7VXB - chains D and C of the 4 polymer chains in the assembly; structure by electron microscopy, 3.90 A resolution.

Chain D:
Protein: Spike glycoprotein
Organism: Severe acute respiratory syndrome coronavirus 2
Reference sequence: P0DTC2 (SPIKE_SARS2); residue numbers follow UniProt; this construct covers 1-1208
Chain sequence (1261 residues; each row starts with the number of its first residue):
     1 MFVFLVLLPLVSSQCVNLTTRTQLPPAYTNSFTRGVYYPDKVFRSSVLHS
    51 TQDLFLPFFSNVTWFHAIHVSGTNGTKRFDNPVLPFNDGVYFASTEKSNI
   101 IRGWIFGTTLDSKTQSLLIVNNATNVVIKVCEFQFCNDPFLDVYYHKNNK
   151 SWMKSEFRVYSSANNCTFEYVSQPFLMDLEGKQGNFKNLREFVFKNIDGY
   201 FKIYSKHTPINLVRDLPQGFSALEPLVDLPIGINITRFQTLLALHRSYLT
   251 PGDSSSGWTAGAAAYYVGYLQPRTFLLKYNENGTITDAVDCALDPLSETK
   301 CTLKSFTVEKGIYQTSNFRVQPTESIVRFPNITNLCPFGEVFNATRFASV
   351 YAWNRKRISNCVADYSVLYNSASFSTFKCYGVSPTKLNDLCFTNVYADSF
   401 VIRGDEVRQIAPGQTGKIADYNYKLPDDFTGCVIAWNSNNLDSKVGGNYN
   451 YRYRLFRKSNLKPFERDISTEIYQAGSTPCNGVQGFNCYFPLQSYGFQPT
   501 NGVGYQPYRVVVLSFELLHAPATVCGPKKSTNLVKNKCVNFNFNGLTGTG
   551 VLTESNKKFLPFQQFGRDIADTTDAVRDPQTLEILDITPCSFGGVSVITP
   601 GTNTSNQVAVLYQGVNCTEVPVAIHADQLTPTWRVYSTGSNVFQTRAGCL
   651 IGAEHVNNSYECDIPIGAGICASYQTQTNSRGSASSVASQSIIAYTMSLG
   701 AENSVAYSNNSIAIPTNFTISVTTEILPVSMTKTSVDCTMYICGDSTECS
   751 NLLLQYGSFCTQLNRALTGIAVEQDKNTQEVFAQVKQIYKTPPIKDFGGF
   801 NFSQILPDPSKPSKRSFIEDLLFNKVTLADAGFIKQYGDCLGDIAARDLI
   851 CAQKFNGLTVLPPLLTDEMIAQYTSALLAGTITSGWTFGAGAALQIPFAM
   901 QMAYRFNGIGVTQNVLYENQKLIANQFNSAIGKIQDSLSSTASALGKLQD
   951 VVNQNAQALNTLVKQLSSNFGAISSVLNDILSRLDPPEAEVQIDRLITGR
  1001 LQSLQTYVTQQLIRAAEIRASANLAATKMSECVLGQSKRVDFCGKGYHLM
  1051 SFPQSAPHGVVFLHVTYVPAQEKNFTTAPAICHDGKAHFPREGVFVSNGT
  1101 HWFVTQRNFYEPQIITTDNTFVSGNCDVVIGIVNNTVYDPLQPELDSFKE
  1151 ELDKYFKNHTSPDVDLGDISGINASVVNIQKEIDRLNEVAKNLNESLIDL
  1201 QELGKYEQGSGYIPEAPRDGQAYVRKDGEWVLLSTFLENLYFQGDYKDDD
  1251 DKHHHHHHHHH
Unresolved in the structure: 1-13, 70-76, 248-254, 621-640, 677-688, 828-847, 1148-1261
Disulfides: Cys131-Cys166, Cys291-Cys301, Cys336-Cys361, Cys379-Cys432, Cys391-Cys525, Cys480-Cys488, Cys538-Cys590, Cys617-Cys649, Cys662-Cys671, Cys738-Cys760, Cys743-Cys749, Cys1032-Cys1043, Cys1082-Cys1126
Differences from the reference sequence: variant Asp142 (Gly in P0DTC2), Lys154 (Glu in P0DTC2), Arg452 (Leu in P0DTC2), Gln484 (Glu in P0DTC2), Gly614 (Asp in P0DTC2), Arg681 (Pro in P0DTC2), Gly682 (Arg in P0DTC2), Ser683 (Arg in P0DTC2), Ser685 (Arg in P0DTC2), Pro986 (Lys in P0DTC2), Pro987 (Val in P0DTC2); expression tag (1209-1261)
UniProt features mapped onto this chain:
  - region: Asn280 to Cys301 (Putative superantigen), Arg403 to Asp405 (Integrin-binding motif), Asn448 to Tyr451, Tyr453 to Phe456 (Immunodominant HLA epitope recognized by the CD8+), Ser816 to Tyr837 (Fusion peptide 1), Lys835 to Phe855 (Fusion peptide 2), Asp1163 to Glu1202 (Heptad repeat 2)
  - site: Arg815, Ser816 (Cleavage)
  - glycosylation: Asn17 (N-linked (GlcNAc...) (complex) asparagine), Asn61 (N-linked (GlcNAc...) (hybrid) asparagine), Asn74 (N-linked (GlcNAc...) (complex) asparagine), Asn122 (N-linked (GlcNAc...) (hybrid) asparagine), Asn149 (N-linked (GlcNAc...) (complex) asparagine), Asn165 (N-linked (GlcNAc...) (complex) asparagine), Asn234 (N-linked (GlcNAc...) (high mannose) asparagine), Asn282 (N-linked (GlcNAc...) (complex) asparagine), Thr323 (O-linked (GalNAc) threonine), Ser325 (O-linked (HexNAc...) serine), Asn331 (N-linked (GlcNAc...) (complex) asparagine), Asn343 (N-linked (GlcNAc...) (complex) asparagine), Asn603 (N-linked (GlcNAc...) (hybrid) asparagine), Asn616 (N-linked (GlcNAc...) (complex) asparagine), Asn657 (N-linked (GlcNAc...) (complex) asparagine), Thr676 (O-linked (GlcNAc...) threonine), Thr678 (O-linked (GlcNAc...) threonine), Asn709 (N-linked (GlcNAc...) (high mannose) asparagine), Asn717 (N-linked (GlcNAc...) (hybrid) asparagine), Asn801 (N-linked (GlcNAc...) (hybrid) asparagine) and 6 more in UniProt
  - natural variant: Leu5 (L5F: In strain: Iota/B.1.526), Ser13 (S13I: In strain: Epsilon/B.1.427/B.1.429), Leu18 (L18F: In strain: Beta/B.1.351, Gamma/P.1 and 1 more), Thr19 (T19I: In strain: Omicron/BQ.1.1, Omicron/XBB.1.5 and 1 more; T19R: In strain: Delta/B.1.617.2, Omicron/BA.2 and 4 more), Thr20 (T20N: In strain: Gamma/P.1), Leu24 to Ala27 (sequence variant, change not given here; In strain: Omicron/BA.2, Omicron/BA.2.12.1 and 6 more), Pro26 (P26S: In strain: Gamma/P.1), Gln52 (Q52H: In strain: Omicron/EG.5.1), Ala67 (A67V: In strain: Eta/B.1.525, Omicron/BA.1), His69 to Val70 (deletion: In strain: Alpha/B.1.1.7, Eta/B.1.525 and 5 more), Gly75 (G75V: In strain: Lambda/C.37), Thr76 (T76I: In strain: Lambda/C.37), 81 further natural variant entries in UniProt
  - mutagenesis: His69 to Val70 (Increased incorporation of cleaved spike into virions), Asn121 (N121Q: Partial loss of biliverdin affinity), Arg190 (R190K: Partial loss of biliverdin affinity), Asn234 (N234Q: Increased resistance to neutralizing antibodies), Asn331 (N331Q: Reduced viral infectivity), Asn343 (N343Q: Reduced viral infectivity), Tyr453 (Y453F: Decreased HLA binding to NF9 epitope. Increased binding affinity to human ACE2), Ala475 (A475V: Increased resistance to neutralizing antibodies), Val483 (V483A: Increased resistance to neutralizing antibodies), Phe490 (F490L: Increased resistance to neutralizing antibodies and human covalescent sera neutralization), Gln493 (Q493N: Reduced host ACE2-binding affinity in vitro; Q493Y: Reduced host ACE2-binding affinity in vitro), Asn501 (N501T: Reduced host ACE2-binding affinity in vitro; N501Y: Increased binding affinity to human ACE2), 7 further mutagenesis entries in UniProt

Chain C:
Protein: Angiotensin-converting enzyme 2
Organism: Homo sapiens
Notes: EC 3.4.17.23, 3.4.17.-
Reference sequence: Q9BYF1 (ACE2_HUMAN); residues 17-615 here = UniProt positions 17-615
Chain sequence (625 residues; each row starts with the number of its first residue; numbering starts at 0):
     0 MHSSALLCCLVLLTGVRAQSTIEEQAKTFLDKFNHEAEDLFYQSSLASWN
    50 YNTNITEENVQNMNNAGDKWSAFLKEQSTLAQMYPLQEIQNLTVKLQLQA
   100 LQQNGSSVLSEDKSKRLNTILNTMSTIYSTGKVCNPDNPQECLLLEPGLN
   150 EIMANSLDYNERLWAWESWRSEVGKQLRPLYEEYVVLKNEMARANHYEDY
   200 GDYWRGDYEVNGVDGYDYSRGQLIEDVEHTFEEIKPLYEHLHAYVRAKLM
   250 NAYPSYISPIGCLPAHLLGDMWGRFWTNLYSLTVPFGQKPNIDVTDAMVD
   300 QAWDAQRIFKEAEKFFVSVGLPNMTQGFWENSMLTDPGNVQKAVCHPTAW
   350 DLGKGDFRILMCTKVTMDDFLTAHHEMGHIQYDMAYAAQPFLLRNGANEG
   400 FHEAVGEIMSLSAATPKHLKSIGLLSPDFQEDNETEINFLLKQALTIVGT
   450 LPFTYMLEKWRWMVFKGEIPKDQWMKKWWEMKREIVGVVEPVPHDETYCD
   500 PASLFHVSNDYSFIRYYTRTLYQFQFQEALCQAAKHEGPLHKCDISNSTE
   550 AGQKLFNMLRLGKSEPWTLALENVVGAKNMNVRPLLNYFEPLFTWLKDQN
   600 KNSFVGWSTDWSPYADHHHHHHHHH
Unresolved in the structure: 0-18, 616-624
Disulfides: Cys133-Cys141, Cys344-Cys361, Cys530-Cys542
Differences from the reference sequence: initiating methionine (0); expression tag (1-16, 616-624)
UniProt features mapped onto this chain:
  - region (Interaction with SARS-CoV spike glycoprotein): Asp30 to Tyr41, Met82 to Pro84, Lys353 to Arg357
  - active site: Glu375 (Proton acceptor), His505 (Proton donor)
  - binding site (chloride): Arg169, Trp477, Lys481
  - binding site (substrate): Arg273, His345, Pro346, Tyr515
  - binding site (Zn(2+)): His374, His378, Glu402
  - glycosylation (N-linked (GlcNAc...) asparagine): Asn53, Asn90, Asn103, Asn322, Asn432, Asn546
  - mutagenesis: Ser19 (S19P: Increases slightly the interaction with RBD domain of SARS-CoV-2 spike protein), Gln24 to Lys26 (Slightly inhibits interaction with SARS-CoV spike glycoprotein), Gln24 (Q24T: Increases slightly the interaction with RBD domain of SARS-CoV-2 spike protein), Ala25 (A25V: Increases slightly the interaction with RBD domain of SARS-CoV-2 spike protein), Thr27 (T27Y: Increases slightly the interaction with RBD domain of SARS-CoV-2 spike protein. In sACE2.v2.2; increases interaction with RBD domain of SARS-CoV-2 spike protein ...), Leu29 (L29F: Increases slightly the interaction with RBD domain of SARS-CoV-2 spike protein), Lys31 (K31D: Abolishes interaction with SARS-CoV spike glycoprotein; K31Y: Increases slightly the interaction with RBD domain of SARS-CoV-2 spike protein), Asn33 (N33D: Increases slightly the interaction with RBD domain of SARS-CoV-2 spike protein), His34 (H34A: Increases slightly the interaction with RBD domain of SARS-CoV-2 spike protein), Glu37 (E37A: No effect on interaction with SARS-CoV spike glycoprotein), Asp38 (D38A: No effect on interaction with SARS-CoV spike glycoprotein), Leu39 (L39R: Increases slightly the interaction with RBD domain of SARS-CoV-2 spike protein), 48 further mutagenesis entries in UniProt

Interface between chain D and chain C:
Pairs across the interface (32):
  Arg403(D) with His34(C), hydrogen bond
  Tyr449(D) with Gln42(C)
  Tyr453(D) with His34(C), hydrogen bond
  Leu455(D) with Lys31(C)
  Phe456(D) with Thr27(C); Asp30(C); Lys31(C)
  Gly476(D) with Gln24(C)
  Phe486(D) with Met82(C), hydrophobic; Tyr83(C), hydrophobic
  Asn487(D) with Gln24(C); Tyr83(C), hydrogen bond
  Tyr489(D) with Thr27(C); Phe28(C); Lys31(C)
  Phe490(D) with Lys31(C)
  Gln493(D) with Lys31(C); His34(C)
  Ser494(D) with His34(C), hydrogen bond (backbone-side chain)
  Gly496(D) with Lys353(C)
  Gln498(D) with Tyr41(C)
  Thr500(D) with Tyr41(C), hydrogen bond; Asp355(C); Arg357(C)
  Asn501(D) with Tyr41(C); Lys353(C)
  Gly502(D) with Lys353(C), hydrogen bond (backbone-backbone); Gly354(C); Asp355(C)
  Tyr505(D) with Lys353(C); Gly354(C); Arg393(C), hydrogen bond
Interface residues without a listed pair, chain D (22 interface residues in all): Gly446, Tyr473, Ala475, Ser477
Interface residues without a listed pair, chain C (21 interface residues in all): Glu35, Glu37, Asp38, Leu45, Leu79, Ala386

Overview:
The interface between chain D and chain C involves 22 residues on one side and 21 on the other, with 7
hydrogen bonds. Polar pairs include Arg403(D)-His34(C), Tyr453(D)-His34(C) and Asn487(D)-Tyr83(C).
Here chain D is Spike glycoprotein (Severe acute respiratory syndrome coronavirus 2) and chain C is
Angiotensin-converting enzyme 2 (Homo sapiens). Entry 7VXB (SARS-CoV-2 Kappa variant spike protein in C2b
state) was determined by electron microscopy, deposited together with 7VX4, 7VX5, 7VX9, 7VXA, 7VXC, 7VXD and 3
further entries.
